8DEX - chains B and L of the 12 polymer chains in the assembly; structure by electron microscopy, 2.70 A resolution.

== Chain B ==
Protein: CRISPR-associated protein, TM1801 family
From: Desulfovibrio vulgaris
UniProtKB: Q72WF7 (Q72WF7_DESVH); residue numbers follow UniProt; this construct covers 1-290
Chain sequence (290 residues; numbered 1 to 290; the number before each row is that of its first residue):
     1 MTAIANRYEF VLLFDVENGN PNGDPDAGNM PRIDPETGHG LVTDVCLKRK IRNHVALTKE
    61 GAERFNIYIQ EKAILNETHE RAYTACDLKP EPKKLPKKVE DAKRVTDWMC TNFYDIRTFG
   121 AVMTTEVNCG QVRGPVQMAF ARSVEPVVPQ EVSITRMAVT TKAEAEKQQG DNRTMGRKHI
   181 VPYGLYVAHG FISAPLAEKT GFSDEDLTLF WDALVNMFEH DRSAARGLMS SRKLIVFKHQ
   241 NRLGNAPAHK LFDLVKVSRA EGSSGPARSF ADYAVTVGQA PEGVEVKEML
Disordered / not traced: 85-100, 167-170

== Chain L ==
Molecule: 48-nt RNA strand
From: Desulfovibrio vulgaris
Sequence (48 nucleotides; each row starts with the number of its first residue):
     2 GGAUUGAAAC GCCAUGCUCA GGCUGGCGAG UGCGCGCCAC UCAUCAAG

== Interface between chain B and chain L ==
Contacting residue pairs (55; chain B residue first):
  Asn22(B) with C11(L), sugar contact; G12(L), hydrogen bond to the phosphate; C13(L), hydrogen bond to the phosphate
  Gly23(B) with G12(L), hydrogen bond to the phosphate; C13(L), hydrogen bond to the phosphate
  Pro25(B) with G12(L), base contact
  Asn29(B) with G12(L), sugar contact
  Arg32(B) with G12(L), salt bridge to the phosphate
  Thr43(B) with C11(L), phosphate contact; G12(L), hydrogen bond to the phosphate
  Val45(B) with A10(L), sugar contact; C11(L), phosphate contact
  Cys46(B) with C11(L), hydrogen bond to the sugar
  Lys48(B) with A10(L), salt bridge to the phosphate
  Arg49(B) with C11(L), salt bridge to the phosphate
  Arg52(B) with A9(L), hydrogen bond to the phosphate; A10(L), salt bridge to the phosphate
  Glu71(B) with C11(L), base contact
  Phe119(B) with A9(L), phosphate contact
  Gly120(B) with A9(L), sugar contact
  Ala121(B) with A8(L), sugar contact; A9(L), sugar contact
  Val122(B) with A8(L), base contact; A9(L), base contact
  Cys129(B) with G7(L), base contact; A8(L), base contact
  Gln131(B) with A4(L), phosphate contact; U5(L), hydrogen bond to the phosphate; G7(L), hydrogen bond to the base; A8(L), sugar contact
  Val132(B) with A8(L), hydrogen bond to the sugar
  Arg133(B) with U5(L), salt bridge to the phosphate; G7(L), hydrogen bond to the sugar; A8(L), sugar contact; A9(L), phosphate contact
  Ile154(B) with U16(L), base contact; C18(L), phosphate contact
  Thr155(B) with U16(L), hydrogen bond to the sugar; G17(L), base contact; C18(L), hydrogen bond to the phosphate
  Arg156(B) with U16(L), hydrogen bond to the sugar; G17(L), phosphate contact
  Met157(B) with G17(L), base contact
  Arg173(B) with G17(L), hydrogen bond to the base; C18(L), hydrogen bond to the base; U19(L), base contact
  Lys199(B) with G2(L), phosphate contact; G3(L), salt bridge to the phosphate; A4(L), salt bridge to the phosphate
  Ser223(B) with C14(L), hydrogen bond to the phosphate; A15(L), phosphate contact
  Ala224(B) with A15(L), hydrogen bond to the phosphate
  Ala225(B) with C14(L), phosphate contact
  Arg226(B) with C13(L), salt bridge to the phosphate; C14(L), salt bridge to the phosphate
Also at the interface, not in a pair above, chain B (36 interface residues in all): Asn20, Pro21, Asp24, Ile69, Gly130, Ser153

== Overview ==
36 residues of chain B face 17 of chain L across their interface; the contacts include 18 hydrogen bonds and 9
salt bridges. Among the polar pairs are Gln131(B)-G7(L), Arg173(B)-G17(L) and Arg173(B)-C18(L).
Chain B is CRISPR-associated protein, TM1801 family and chain L is a 48-nt RNA strand, both from Desulfovibrio
vulgaris; the structure, type I-C Cascade, was determined by electron microscopy (same publication as 8DEJ,
8DFA, 8DFS and 8DFO).
